5B0Z - chains G and J of the 10 polymer chains in the assembly; structure by X-ray diffraction, 1.99 A resolution.

[Chain G]
Protein: Histone H2A type 1-B/E
From: Homo sapiens
Reference sequence: P04908 (H2A1B_HUMAN); residues 0-129 here correspond to UniProt positions 1-130 (UniProt number = residue number + 1)
Chain sequence (133 residues; numbered -3 to 129; the number before each row is that of its first residue; numbers below 1 keep their minus sign (Gly-3 is residue -3)):
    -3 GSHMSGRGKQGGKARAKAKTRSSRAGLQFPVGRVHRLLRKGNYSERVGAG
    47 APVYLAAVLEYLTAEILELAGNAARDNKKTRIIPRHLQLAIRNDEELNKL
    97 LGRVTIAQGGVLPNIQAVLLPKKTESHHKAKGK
Disordered / not traced: -3 to 14, 119-129
Sequence notes: expression tag (-3 to -1)
UniProt features mapped onto this chain:
  - modified residue: Ser1 (N-acetylserine), Arg3 (Citrulline), Lys5 (N6-(2-hydroxyisobutyryl)lysine), Lys9 (N6-(2-hydroxyisobutyryl)lysine), Lys13 (N6-(beta-hydroxybutyryl)lysine), Lys36 (N6-(2-hydroxyisobutyryl)lysine), Lys74 (N6-(2-hydroxyisobutyryl)lysine), Lys75 (N6-(2-hydroxyisobutyryl)lysine), Lys95 (N6-(2-hydroxyisobutyryl)lysine), Gln104 (N5-methylglutamine), Lys118 (N6-(2-hydroxyisobutyryl)lysine), Lys119 (N6-crotonyllysine), Thr120 (Phosphothreonine), Lys125 (N6-crotonyllysine)
  - cross-link (Glycyl lysine isopeptide (Lys-Gly)): Lys13 (interchain with G-Cter in ubiquitin), Lys15 (interchain with G-Cter in ubiquitin), Lys119 (interchain with G-Cter in ubiquitin)

[Chain J]
Molecule: 146-nt DNA strand
From: Homo sapiens
Sequence (146 nucleotides; each row starts with the number of its first residue):
   147 ATCAATATCCACCTGCAGATTCTACCAAAAGTGTATTTGGAAACTGCTCC
   197 ATCAAAAGGCATGTTCAGCTGAATTCAGCTGAACATGCCTTTTGATGGAG
   247 CAGTTTCCAAATACACTTTTGGTAGAATCTGCAGGTGGATATTGAT
Metal / ion sites: Mn2+: DG185, DG186

[Interface between chain G and chain J]
Pairs across the interface (12):
  Lys15(G) - DG177(J)  phosphate contact
  Lys15(G) - DT178(J)  phosphate contact
  Thr16(G) - DG177(J)  phosphate contact
  Arg17(G) - DG177(J)  salt bridge to the phosphate
  Arg20(G) - DT178(J)  salt bridge to the phosphate
  Gly28(G) - DG177(J)  phosphate contact
  Arg29(G) - DA176(J)  salt bridge to the phosphate
  Arg32(G) - DA175(J)  hydrogen bond to the phosphate
  Arg32(G) - DA176(J)  salt bridge to the phosphate
  Arg42(G) - DG185(J)  sugar contact
  Arg77(G) - DA165(J)  phosphate contact
  Arg77(G) - DT166(J)  salt bridge to the phosphate
Interface residues without a listed pair, chain G (10 interface residues in all): Ser18

[Summary]
The interface between chain G and chain J involves 10 residues on one side and 7 on the other; the contacts
include 1 hydrogen bond and 5 salt bridges. Polar contacts include Arg32(G)-DA175(J), Arg17(G)-DG177(J) and
Arg20(G)-DT178(J). DG185(J) and DG186(J) coordinate Mn2+.
Chain G is Histone H2A type 1-B/E and chain J is a 146-nt DNA strand, both from Homo sapiens; the structure,
The crystal structure of the nucleosome containing H3.2, at 1.98 A resolution, was determined by X-ray
diffraction (same publication as 5B0Y).
